6RDZ - chains T and X of the 31 polymer chains in the assembly; structure by electron microscopy, 3.50 A resolution.

== Chain T ==
Name: ATP synthase subunit alpha
From: Polytomella sp. Pringsheim 198.80
Reference sequence: A0ZW40 (A0ZW40_9CHLO); residue numbers follow UniProt; this construct covers 1-562
Chain sequence (562 residues; each row starts with the number of its first residue):
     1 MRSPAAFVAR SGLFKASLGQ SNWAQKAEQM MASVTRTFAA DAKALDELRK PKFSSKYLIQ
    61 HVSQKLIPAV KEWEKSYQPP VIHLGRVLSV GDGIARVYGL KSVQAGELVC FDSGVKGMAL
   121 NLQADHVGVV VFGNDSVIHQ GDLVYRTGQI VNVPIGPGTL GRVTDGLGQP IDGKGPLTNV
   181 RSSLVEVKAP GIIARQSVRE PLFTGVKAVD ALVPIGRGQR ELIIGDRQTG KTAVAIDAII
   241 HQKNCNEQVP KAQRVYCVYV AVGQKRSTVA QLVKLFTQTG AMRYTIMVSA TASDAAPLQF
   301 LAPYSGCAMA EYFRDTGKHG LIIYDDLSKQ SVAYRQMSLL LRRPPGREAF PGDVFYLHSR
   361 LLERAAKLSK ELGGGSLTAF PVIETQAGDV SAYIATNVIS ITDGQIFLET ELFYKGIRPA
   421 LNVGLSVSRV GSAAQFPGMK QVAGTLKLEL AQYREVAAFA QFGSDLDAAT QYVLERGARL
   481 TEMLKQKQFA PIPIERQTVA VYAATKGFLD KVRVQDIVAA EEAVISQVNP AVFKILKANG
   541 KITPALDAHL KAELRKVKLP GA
Disordered / not traced: 1-39
Differences from the reference sequence: conflict Arg266 (Lys in A0ZW40)
Ion coordination: Mg2+: Thr232 (together with ATP)
Residues lining bound ligands: ATP (adenosine-5'-triphosphate): Arg227, Gln228, Thr229, Gly230, Lys231, Thr232, Ala233, Asp326, Glu384, Phe413, Arg418, Pro419, Gln486, Lys487, Gln488

== Chain X ==
Name: ATP synthase subunit beta
From: Polytomella sp. Pringsheim 198.80
Notes: EC 7.1.2.2
Reference sequence: A0ZW41 (A0ZW41_9CHLO); numbering as in UniProt (aligned over 1-574)
Chain sequence (574 residues; each row starts with the number of its first residue):
     1 MALRYAAGLA KNVVQRQGAS LNIARAFAAE PAPAIDAGYV SQVIGPVVDV RFDGELPSIL
    61 SSLEVEGHSV RLVLEVAQHM GDNTVRCIAM DSTDGLVRGQ KVVDTGSPIK VPVGRGTLGR
   121 IMNVIGEPVD EQGPIDAADI WSIHREAPEF TEQSTEQEIL VTGIKVVDLL APYQRGGKIG
   181 LFGGAGVGKT VLIMELINNV AKAHGGFSVF AGVGERTREG NDLYREMIES GVIKLGAERG
   241 NSKCTLVYGQ MNEPPGARAR VALTGLTVAE YFRDIEGQDV LLFVDNIFRF TQANSEVSAL
   301 LGRIPSAVGY QPTLATDLGG LQERITTTTK GSITSVQAVY VPADDLTDPA PATTFAHLDA
   361 TTVLSRSIAE LGIYPAVDPL DSTSRMLNPN VIGAEHYNVA RGVQKVLQDY KNLQDIIAIL
   421 GMDELSEEDK LTVARARKIQ RFLSQPFQVA EVFTGTPGKY VDLADTISGF QGVLTGKYDD
   481 LPEMAFYMVG DIKEVKEKAD KMAKDIASRK EADNKKVSEE LKDIPSLDKL VSEIKEVVIE
   541 EDDGLEEDFK AEALSSETVV LNEEGKSVPL PKKN
Disordered / not traced: 1-36
Differences from the reference sequence: conflict Ala350 (Gly in A0ZW41), Leu387 (Arg in A0ZW41)

== Chain T / chain X interface ==
Pairs across the interface (69; chain T residue first):
  Leu88(T) - Gly81(X)
  Ser89(T) - His79(X)
  Ser89(T) - Met80(X)
  Ser89(T) - Gly81(X)
  Val90(T) - Ile59(X)  hydrophobic
  Val90(T) - Gln78(X)
  Val90(T) - His79(X)  hydrogen bond (backbone-backbone)
  Gly91(T) - Gln78(X)
  Asp92(T) - Gln78(X)  hydrogen bond
  Asp92(T) - Arg303(X)  salt bridge
  Asn134(T) - Glu146(X)
  Asp135(T) - Ile59(X)
  Ser136(T) - Ser58(X)  hydrogen bond (backbone-side chain)
  Ser136(T) - Ile59(X)
  His139(T) - Leu56(X)
  His139(T) - Ser58(X)  hydrogen bond
  His139(T) - His79(X)
  Gln140(T) - Leu56(X)
  Gln140(T) - His79(X)  hydrogen bond (backbone-side chain)
  Gln140(T) - Gly81(X)
  Gln140(T) - Asp82(X)
  Gln140(T) - Asn83(X)  hydrogen bond (side chain-backbone)
  Ile171(T) - Phe150(X)
  Ile171(T) - Thr151(X)
  Asp172(T) - Thr151(X)
  Gln228(T) - Arg385(X)
  Lys265(T) - Lys178(X)
  Lys265(T) - Glu323(X)
  Lys265(T) - His357(X)
  Arg266(T) - Ala147(X)
  Arg266(T) - Pro148(X)  hydrogen bond (side chain-backbone)
  Arg266(T) - Phe150(X)
  Arg266(T) - Gln153(X)
  Arg266(T) - Glu323(X)  hydrogen bond (backbone-side chain)
  Ser267(T) - Gln153(X)
  Val269(T) - Phe150(X)  hydrophobic
  Ala270(T) - Phe150(X)  hydrophobic
  Ala270(T) - Thr155(X)
  Gln271(T) - Ser154(X)
  Gln271(T) - Thr155(X)
  Gln271(T) - Glu156(X)
  Val273(T) - Phe150(X)  hydrophobic
  Lys274(T) - Thr155(X)
  Lys274(T) - Glu156(X)  salt bridge
  Thr291(T) - Glu323(X)  hydrogen bond
  Ala292(T) - Gly319(X)
  Ala292(T) - His357(X)
  Ser293(T) - Ala147(X)
  Ser293(T) - Glu323(X)
  Val332(T) - Ala315(X)  hydrophobic
  Arg335(T) - Ser306(X)
  Arg335(T) - Ala307(X)
  Gln336(T) - Pro312(X)
  Gln336(T) - Thr313(X)
  Gln336(T) - Thr316(X)  hydrogen bond
  Leu339(T) - Ile304(X)  hydrophobic
  Leu339(T) - Ser306(X)
  Leu339(T) - Pro312(X)  hydrophobic
  Leu340(T) - Arg303(X)
  Leu340(T) - Pro312(X)  hydrophobic
  Leu340(T) - Thr313(X)
  Arg342(T) - Gly302(X)  hydrogen bond (side chain-backbone)
  Arg342(T) - Ile304(X)
  Glu348(T) - Ala307(X)
  Ala349(T) - Ser306(X)
  Ala349(T) - Ala307(X)
  Gln386(T) - Leu346(X)
  Gln386(T) - Thr347(X)
  Gln386(T) - Ala352(X)
Also at the interface, not in a pair above, chain T (45 interface residues in all): Ile138, Val163, Gly173, Arg227, Gln264, Asp294, Ala296, Lys329, Arg343, Ala387, Lys487, Phe489
Also at the interface, not in a pair above, chain X (46 interface residues in all): Pro57, Leu60, Thr84, Glu149, Pro305, Gly320, Thr326, Phe355, Ala356, Pro389, Asn390

== Overview ==
Chain T and chain X form an interface of 45 and 46 residues respectively; the contacts include 11 hydrogen
bonds and 2 salt bridges. Among the polar pairs are Asp92(T)-Arg303(X), Lys274(T)-Glu156(X) and
Asp92(T)-Gln78(X). Chain T binds ATP.
Here chain T is ATP synthase subunit alpha and chain X is ATP synthase subunit beta, both from Polytomella sp.
Pringsheim 198.80. Entry 6RDZ (Cryo-EM structure of Polytomella F-ATP synthase, Rotary substate 2A, composite
map) was determined by electron microscopy (same publication as 6RD4, 6RD5, 6RD6, 6RD7, 6RD8, 6RD9 and 46
further entries).
